7YB2 - chains B and C of the 3 polymer chains in the assembly; structure by X-ray diffraction, 1.85 A resolution.

== Chain B (and C) ==
Name: Versicolorin reductase
From: Cercospora sp. JNU001
Notes: chain C of this document is another copy of the same molecule, construct and numbering; everything in this record applies to it too
Reference sequence: A0A2G5I2X5 (A0A2G5I2X5_CERBT); numbering as in UniProt (aligned over 1-268)
Chain sequence (279 residues; each row starts with the number of its first residue; numbers below 1 keep their minus sign (Met-1 is residue -1)):
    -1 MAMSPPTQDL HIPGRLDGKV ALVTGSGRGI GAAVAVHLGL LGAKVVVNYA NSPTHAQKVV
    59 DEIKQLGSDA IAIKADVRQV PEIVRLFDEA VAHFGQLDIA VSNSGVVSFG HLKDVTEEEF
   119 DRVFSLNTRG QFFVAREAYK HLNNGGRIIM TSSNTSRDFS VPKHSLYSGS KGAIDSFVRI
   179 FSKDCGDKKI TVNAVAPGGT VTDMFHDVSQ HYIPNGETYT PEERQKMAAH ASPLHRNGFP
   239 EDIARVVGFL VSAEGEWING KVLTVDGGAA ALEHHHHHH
Unresolved in the structure: -1 to 8, 269-277 (chain C: -1 to 7, 269-277)
Differences from the reference sequence: initiating methionine (-1); expression tag (0, 269-277)
Residues lining bound ligands:
  - 3-methyl-1,6,8-trihydroxyanthraquinone (EMO): Val105, Ser151, Asn152, Thr153, Tyr165, Gly196, Gly197, Met202, Phe203, Val206, Ser207, Tyr210, Ile211, Ala226
  - NADP (NAP; NADP nicotinamide-adenine-dinucleotide phosphate): Gly23, Ser24, Gly25, Arg26, Gly27, Ile28, Gly29, Asn46, Tyr47, Ala48, Asn49, Ser50, Ala73, Asp74, Val75, Arg76, Asn101, Ser102, Gly103, Leu124, Thr149, Ser150, Ser151, Tyr165, Lys169, Pro195, Gly196, Gly197, Thr198, Thr200, Asp201, Met202, Phe203
Reported in the primary citation:
  - catalytic residues: Ser151, Tyr165, Lys169
  - binding site for NADP: Lys169
  - binding site for 3-methyl-1,6,8-trihydroxyanthraquinone: Ser151, Asn152, Tyr165, Tyr210
  - mutagenesis - N152I, H162A, H162F, H162N, Y210F, P212A/P219A: abolished catalytic activity on 3-methyl-1,6,8-trihydroxyanthraquinone
  - mutagenesis - P212G, P219G: decreased catalytic activity on 3-methyl-1,6,8-trihydroxyanthraquinone
  - mutagenesis - H162F, Y210A (3.2-fold), Y210F: increased catalytic activity on 1e
  - mutagenesis - H162F: increased catalytic activity on 2-chloroacetophenone

== How chain B and chain C interact ==
Contacting residue pairs - 95 pairs, chain B then chain C:
  Val78(B) - Glu115(C)
  His109(B) - Tyr137(C)
  His109(B) - Asp182(C)  hydrogen bond (side chain-backbone)
  His109(B) - Asp185(C)  salt bridge
  Leu110(B) - Phe130(C)  hydrophobic
  Leu110(B) - Ala133(C)
  Leu110(B) - Arg134(C)
  Leu110(B) - Phe179(C)  hydrophobic
  Leu110(B) - Asp182(C)  hydrogen bond (backbone-side chain)
  Lys111(B) - Tyr137(C)
  Val113(B) - Phe130(C)  hydrophobic
  Val113(B) - Phe131(C)
  Val113(B) - Arg134(C)  hydrogen bond (backbone-side chain)
  Thr114(B) - Phe131(C)
  Thr114(B) - Arg134(C)
  Glu115(B) - Val78(C)
  Glu115(B) - Arg127(C)  salt bridge
  Glu115(B) - Phe131(C)
  Phe118(B) - Arg127(C)
  Phe118(B) - Phe130(C)  hydrophobic
  Phe118(B) - Phe131(C)  hydrophobic
  Asp119(B) - Arg127(C)  salt bridge
  Phe122(B) - Thr126(C)
  Phe122(B) - Phe175(C)  hydrophobic
  Thr126(B) - Phe122(C)
  Arg127(B) - Glu115(C)  salt bridge
  Arg127(B) - Phe118(C)
  Arg127(B) - Asp119(C)  salt bridge
  Phe130(B) - Leu110(C)  hydrophobic
  Phe130(B) - Val113(C)  hydrophobic
  Phe130(B) - Phe118(C)  hydrophobic
  Phe130(B) - Ser163(C)
  Phe131(B) - Val113(C)
  Phe131(B) - Thr114(C)
  Phe131(B) - Glu115(C)
  Phe131(B) - Phe118(C)  hydrophobic
  Ala133(B) - Leu110(C)
  Arg134(B) - Leu110(C)
  Arg134(B) - Val113(C)  hydrogen bond (side chain-backbone)
  Tyr137(B) - His109(C)
  Tyr137(B) - Lys111(C)
  Lys138(B) - Lys111(C)
  Ser154(B) - Ser174(C)  hydrogen bond (backbone-side chain)
  Ser154(B) - Arg177(C)  hydrogen bond (backbone-side chain)
  Arg155(B) - Arg155(C)
  Arg155(B) - Arg177(C)
  Ser158(B) - Arg177(C)
  Ser158(B) - Ile178(C)
  Ser158(B) - Lys181(C)  hydrogen bond (backbone-side chain)
  Val159(B) - Ile178(C)
  Pro160(B) - Asp182(C)
  Lys161(B) - Asp182(C)  hydrogen bond (backbone-side chain)
  His162(B) - Ile178(C)
  Ser163(B) - Phe130(C)
  Ser163(B) - Phe175(C)
  Ser163(B) - Ile178(C)
  Ser163(B) - Phe179(C)
  Ser166(B) - Ser174(C)
  Ser166(B) - Ile178(C)
  Gly167(B) - Ala171(C)
  Gly167(B) - Ser174(C)
  Gly167(B) - Phe175(C)
  Gly170(B) - Arg155(C)  hydrogen bond (backbone-side chain)
  Gly170(B) - Gly170(C)
  Gly170(B) - Ser174(C)
  Ala171(B) - Gly167(C)
  Ala171(B) - Ala171(C)
  Asp173(B) - Arg155(C)
  Ser174(B) - Ser154(C)  hydrogen bond (side chain-backbone)
  Ser174(B) - Arg155(C)  hydrogen bond
  Ser174(B) - Ser166(C)
  Ser174(B) - Gly167(C)
  Ser174(B) - Gly170(C)
  Phe175(B) - Phe122(C)  hydrophobic
  Phe175(B) - Ser163(C)
  Phe175(B) - Gly167(C)
  Arg177(B) - Thr153(C)  hydrogen bond (side chain-backbone)
  Arg177(B) - Ser154(C)  hydrogen bond (side chain-backbone)
  Arg177(B) - Arg155(C)
  Arg177(B) - Phe157(C)  hydrogen bond (side chain-backbone)
  Arg177(B) - Ser158(C)  hydrogen bond
  Ile178(B) - Ser158(C)
  Ile178(B) - Val159(C)
  Ile178(B) - His162(C)
  Ile178(B) - Ser163(C)
  Ile178(B) - Ser166(C)
  Phe179(B) - Leu110(C)  hydrophobic
  Phe179(B) - Ser163(C)
  Lys181(B) - Ser158(C)
  Asp182(B) - His109(C)  hydrogen bond (backbone-side chain)
  Asp182(B) - Leu110(C)  hydrogen bond (side chain-backbone)
  Asp182(B) - Pro160(C)
  Asp182(B) - Lys161(C)  hydrogen bond (side chain-backbone)
  Cys183(B) - Leu110(C)  hydrophobic
  Asp185(B) - His109(C)  salt bridge
Also at the interface, not in a pair above, chain B (44 interface residues in all): Pro79, Gly108, Phe157, Leu164
Also at the interface, not in a pair above, chain C (44 interface residues in all): Pro79, Gly108, Lys138, Leu164, Cys183

== In short ==
Chain B and chain C each contribute 44 residues to their interface; the contacts include 18 hydrogen bonds and
6 salt bridges. Polar contacts include His109(B)-Asp185(C), Glu115(B)-Arg127(C) and Asp119(B)-Arg127(C). The
paper reports catalytic residues Ser151(B), Tyr165(B) and Lys169(B); N152I, H162A and H162F of chain B, among
others, abolish catalytic activity on 3-methyl-1,6,8-trihydroxyanthraquinone; 9 substitutions were tested in
all.
Chain B and chain C are both Versicolorin reductase (Cercospora sp. JNU001); the structure, Crystal Structure
of anthrol reductase (CbAR) in complex with NADP+ and emodin, was determined by X-ray diffraction together
with 7YB1, 8HFJ and 8HFK from the same study.
